Entry 4J4P (X-ray diffraction, 2.91 A resolution); this record covers chains A and C of the 6 polymer chains in the assembly.

# Chain A
Molecule: Ig epsilon chain C region
Source organism: Homo sapiens
UniProtKB: P01854 (IGHE_HUMAN); the construct lacks a stretch of the UniProt sequence, so the offset changes along the chain: 225-253 = UniProt 105-133; 254-546 = UniProt 135-427
Amino-acid sequence (323 residues; numbered 225 to 546 plus 1 insertion-coded residue; the number before each row is that of its first residue):
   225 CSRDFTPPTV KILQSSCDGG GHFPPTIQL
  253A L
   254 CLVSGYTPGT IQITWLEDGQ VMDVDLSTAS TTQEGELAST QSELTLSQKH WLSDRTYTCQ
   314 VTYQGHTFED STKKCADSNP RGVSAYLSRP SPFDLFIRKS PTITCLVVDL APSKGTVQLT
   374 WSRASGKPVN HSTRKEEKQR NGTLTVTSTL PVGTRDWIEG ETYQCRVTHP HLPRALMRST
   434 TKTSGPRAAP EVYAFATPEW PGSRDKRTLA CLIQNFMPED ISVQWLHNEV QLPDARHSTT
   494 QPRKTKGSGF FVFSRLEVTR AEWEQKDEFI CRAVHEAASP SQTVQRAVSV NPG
Disordered / not traced: 225-229, 544-546
Differences from the reference sequence: engineered mutation Gln265 (Asn146 in P01854), Gln371 (Asn252 in P01854)
Disulfides: Cys254-Cys312, Cys358-Cys418, Cys464-Cys524
Glycans and other covalent adducts: glycan linked to Asn394
Curated features (UniProtKB/Swiss-Prot):
  - glycosylation (N-linked (GlcNAc...) asparagine): Asn383, Asn394
What the authors report for this chain:
  - conformationally variable residues (loop rearrangement): Pro333, Arg334, Gly335
  - conformationally variable residues (loop rearrangement): Ser437 (from molecular simulation)

# Chain C
Molecule: Immunoglobulin G Fab Fragment Heavy Chain
Source organism: Homo sapiens
Notes: antibody fragment or engineered binder
Amino-acid sequence (249 residues; each row starts with the number of its first residue):
     1 MEWIWIFLFL LSVTTGVHSQ VQLQQSGPGL VKPSQTLSLT CGISGDSVSS NSAAWNWLRQ
    61 SPSRGLEWLG RTYYRSKWYN DYAVSMKSRI TINPDTSRNQ FSLQLNSVTP EDTAVYYCAR
   121 DGEISYDYYY YGMDVWGRGT LVTVSSASTK GPSVFPLAPS SKSTSGGTAA LGCLVKDYFP
   181 EPVTVSWNSG ALTSGVHTFP AVLQSSGLYS LSSVVTVPSS SLGTQTYICN VNHKPSNTKV
   241 DKKVEPKSC
Disordered / not traced: 1-19, 160-165, 248-249
Disulfides: Cys41-Cys118, Cys173-Cys229

# How chain A and chain C interact
Residue-residue contacts - 10 pairs, chain A then chain C:
  Ser331(A) with Asn51(C), hydrogen bond (backbone-side chain); Tyr74(C); Arg75(C)
  Asn332(A) with Asn51(C); Arg75(C)
  Pro333(A) with Asn51(C)
  Arg427(A) with Gly45(C); Asp46(C), salt bridge; Ser47(C)
  Arg431(A) with Ser125(C), hydrogen bond
Interface residues without a listed pair, chain A (6 interface residues in all): Leu340
Interface residues without a listed pair, chain C (9 interface residues in all): Ser76, Tyr126

# In short
Chain A and chain C form an interface of 6 and 9 residues respectively; the contacts include 2 hydrogen bonds
and 1 salt bridge. Among the polar pairs are Arg427(A)-Asp46(C), Ser331(A)-Asn51(C) and Arg431(A)-Ser125(C).
From the paper: conformational variability at Pro333(A), Arg334(A) and Gly335(A) among others.
Chain A is Ig epsilon chain C region and chain C is Immunoglobulin G Fab Fragment Heavy Chain, both from Homo
sapiens; the structure, The complex of human IgE-Fc with two bound Fab fragments, was determined by X-ray
diffraction.
